8FBM - chain A; structure by X-ray diffraction, 1.90 A resolution.

[Chain A]
Protein: Glycylpeptide N-tetradecanoyltransferase
From: Cryptosporidium parvum
Reference sequence: Q5CV46 (Q5CV46_CRYPI); residues 40-466 here correspond to UniProt positions 43-469 (UniProt number = residue number + 3)
Chain sequence (431 residues; numbered 36 to 466; the number before each row is that of its first residue):
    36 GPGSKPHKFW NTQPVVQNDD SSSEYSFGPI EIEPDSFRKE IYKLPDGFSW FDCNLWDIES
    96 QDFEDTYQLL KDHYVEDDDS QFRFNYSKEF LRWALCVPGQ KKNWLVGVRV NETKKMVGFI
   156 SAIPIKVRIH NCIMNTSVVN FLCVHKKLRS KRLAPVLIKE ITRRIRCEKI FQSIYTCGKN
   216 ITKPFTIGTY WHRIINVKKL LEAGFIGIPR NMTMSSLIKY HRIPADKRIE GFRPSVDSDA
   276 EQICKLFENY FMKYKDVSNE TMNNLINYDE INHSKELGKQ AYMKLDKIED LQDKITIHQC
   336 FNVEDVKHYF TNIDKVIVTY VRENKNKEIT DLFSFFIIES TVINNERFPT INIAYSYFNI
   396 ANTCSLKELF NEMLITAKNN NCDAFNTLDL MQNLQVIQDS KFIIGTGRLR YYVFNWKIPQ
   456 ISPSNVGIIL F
Unresolved in the structure: 36-40
Differences from the reference sequence: expression tag (36-39)
Small-molecule neighbours:
  - tetradecanoyl-coa (MYA): P41, H42, K43, F44, W45, N46, H108, Y109, V110, S172, V174, N175, F176, L177, C178, V179, L183, R184, S185, K186, R187, L188, A189, P190, I193, I196, T197, I200, R201, I205, F206, Q207, S208, Y210, T211, C212, I216, F449
  - XOF (2-chloro-5-[ethyl(phenyl)sulfamoyl]-N-[2-(2-oxopyrrolidin-1-yl)phenyl]benzamide): Y109, V110, E111, D112, F117, R118, F119, Y121, C212, G213, Y225, H227, F240, I373, S375, Y390, N421, T441, G442, R443, L444, L465, F466
What the authors report for this chain:
  - binding site for XOF: Y390, N421, T441
  - conformationally variable residues (order/disorder transition, side-chain flip): Y109 to Q116, F240, I378 to P384, T441
  - specificity-determining residues: F371, T441 (by similarity / conservation)

[Summary]
Ligands of chain A: tetradecanoyl-coa and compound XOF. The paper reports a binding site for XOF at Y390, N421
and T441; specificity determinants F371 and T441.
Chain A is Glycylpeptide N-tetradecanoyltransferase (Cryptosporidium parvum); the structure, Crystal structure
of Cryptosporidium parvum N-myristoyltransferase with bound myristoyl-CoA and inhibitor 1, was determined by
X-ray diffraction, deposited together with 8FBT and 8FBU.
